Entry 6PKA (X-ray diffraction, 2.25 A resolution); this record covers chains I and V of the 28 polymer chains in the assembly.

Chain I:
Protein: ATP-dependent Clp protease proteolytic subunit
From: Staphylococcus aureus (strain NCTC 8325)
Notes: EC 3.4.21.92
UniProt: Q2G036 (CLPP_STAA8); residue numbers follow UniProt; this construct covers 1-195
Amino-acid sequence (203 residues; each row starts with the number of its first residue):
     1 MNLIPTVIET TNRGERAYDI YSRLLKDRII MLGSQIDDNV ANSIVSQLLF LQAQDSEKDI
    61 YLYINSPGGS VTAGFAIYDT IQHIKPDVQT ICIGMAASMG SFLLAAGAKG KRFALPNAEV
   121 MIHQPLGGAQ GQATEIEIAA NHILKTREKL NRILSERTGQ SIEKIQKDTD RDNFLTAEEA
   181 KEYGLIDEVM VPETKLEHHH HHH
Unresolved in the structure: 1-3, 8-17, 193-203
Construct notes: expression tag (196-203)
Swiss-Prot annotation at these positions:
  - active site: Ser-98 (Nucleophile), His-123
What the authors report for this chain:
  - binding site for OO1-WFP-SER-PRO-YCP-ALA-MP8 ureadepsipeptide: Leu-49, Phe-50, Gln-52, Ala-53, Thr-80, His-83
  - binding site for OO1-WFP-SER-PRO-YCP-ALA-MP8 ureadepsipeptide: Arg-23, Leu-24, Asp-27, Ile-29, Tyr-63, Ile-93, Leu-115

Chain V:
Protein: OO1-WFP-SER-PRO-YCP-ALA-MP8 ureadepsipeptide
Amino-acid sequence (7 residues; each row starts with the number of its first residue):
     1 XXSPXAX
Modified / non-standard residues: OO1 ((4-methylphenyl)carbamic acid) at position 1, WFP (3,5-difluoro-L-phenylalanine) at position 2, YCP ((2S)-piperidine-2-carboxylic acid) at position 5, MP8 ((4R)-4-methyl-L-proline) at position 7
Covalent attachments: covalent link Ser-3/MP8_7

How chain I and chain V interact:
Contacting residue pairs (21; chain I residue first):
  Arg-23(I) with OO1_1(V)
  Leu-24(I) with OO1_1(V)
  Asp-27(I) with OO1_1(V); MP8_7(V)
  Ile-29(I) with OO1_1(V); MP8_7(V)
  Tyr-61(I) with YCP_5(V); Ala-6(V), hydrophobic; MP8_7(V)
  Tyr-63(I) with OO1_1(V); WFP_2(V), hydrogen bond (side chain-backbone); Ala-6(V), hydrogen bond (side chain-backbone); MP8_7(V)
  Gln-89(I) with YCP_5(V); Ala-6(V)
  Ile-91(I) with Ala-6(V), hydrophobic
  Ile-93(I) with WFP_2(V)
  Phe-113(I) with YCP_5(V)
  Leu-115(I) with WFP_2(V)
  Met-190(I) with WFP_2(V); YCP_5(V)

In short:
Chain I and chain V form an interface of 12 and 5 residues respectively; the contacts include 2 hydrogen
bonds. Polar contacts include Tyr-63(I)/WFP_2(V) and Tyr-63(I)/Ala-6(V). From UniProt: active-site residues
Ser-98(I) and His-123(I) on chain I. The paper reports a binding site for OO1-WFP-SER-PRO-YCP-ALA-MP8
ureadepsipeptide at Leu-49(I), Phe-50(I) and Gln-52(I) among others.
Chain I is ATP-dependent Clp protease proteolytic subunit (Staphylococcus aureus (strain NCTC 8325)) and chain
V is OO1-WFP-SER-PRO-YCP-ALA-MP8 ureadepsipeptide; the structure, Structure of ClpP from Staphylococcus aureus
in complex with ureadepsipeptide, was determined by X-ray diffraction, deposited together with 6PMD, 5W18 and
5VZ2.
